7VVJ - chains A and R of the 6 polymer chains in the assembly; structure by electron microscopy, 3.20 A resolution.

== Chain A ==
Name: Guanine nucleotide-binding protein G(s) subunit alpha isoforms short
From: Homo sapiens
Reference sequence: P63092 (GNAS2_HUMAN); aligned to UniProt positions 5-384 over residues 5-384 (the alignment contains insertions or deletions, so no single offset holds)
Sequence (380 residues; each row starts with the number of its first residue):
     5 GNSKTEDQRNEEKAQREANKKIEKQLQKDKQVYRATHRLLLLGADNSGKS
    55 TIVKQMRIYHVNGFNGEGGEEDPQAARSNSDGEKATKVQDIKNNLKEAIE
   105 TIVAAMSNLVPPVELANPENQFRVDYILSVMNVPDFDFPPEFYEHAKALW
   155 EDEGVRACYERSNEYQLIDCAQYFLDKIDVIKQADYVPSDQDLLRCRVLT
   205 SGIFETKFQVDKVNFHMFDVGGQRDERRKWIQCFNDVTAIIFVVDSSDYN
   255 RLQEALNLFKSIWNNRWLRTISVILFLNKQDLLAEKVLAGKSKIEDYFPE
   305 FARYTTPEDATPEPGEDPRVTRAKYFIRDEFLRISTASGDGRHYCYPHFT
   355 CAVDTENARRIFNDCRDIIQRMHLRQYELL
Not modelled in the structure: 5-9, 63-205
Construct notes: engineered mutation D49 (Gly in P63092), N50 (Glu in P63092), Y63 (Leu in P63092), D249 (Ala in P63092), D252 (Ser in P63092), A362 (Ile372 in P63092), I365 (Val375 in P63092)

== Chain R ==
Name: Parathyroid hormone/parathyroid hormone-related peptide receptor
From: Homo sapiens
Reference sequence: Q03431 (PTH1R_HUMAN); residue numbers follow UniProt; this construct covers 27-501
Sequence (482 residues; row label = number of the first residue in the row):
    20 DYKDDDDDADDVMTKEEQIFLLHRAQAQCEKRLKEVLQRPASIMESDKGW
    70 TSASTSGKPRKDKASGKLYPESEEDKEAPTGSRYRGRPCLPEWDHILCWP
   120 LGAPGEVVAVPCPDYIYDFNHKGHAYRRCDRNGSWELVPGHNRTWANYSE
   170 CVKFLTNETREREVFDRLGMIYTVGYSVSLASLTVAVLILAYFRRLHCTR
   220 NYIHMHLFLSFMLRAVSIFVKDAVLYSGATLDEAERLTEEELRAIAQAPP
   270 PPATAAAGYAGCRVAVTFFLYFLATNYYWILVEGLYLHSLIFMAFFSEKK
   320 YLWGFTVFGWGLPAVFVAVWVSVRATLANTGCWDLSSGNKKWIIQVPILA
   370 SIVLNFILFINIVRVLATKLRETNAGRCDTRQQYRKLLKSTLVLMPLFGV
   420 HYIVFMATPYTEVSGTLWQVQMHYEMLFNSFQGFFVAIIYCFCNGEVQAE
   470 IKKSWSRWTLALDFKRKARSGSSSYSYGPMVS
Not modelled in the structure: 20-30, 53-105, 173-175, 248-275, 481-501
Construct notes: expression tag (20-26)
Disulfide bonds: C281-C351

== Interface between chain A and chain R ==
Contacting residue pairs - 52 pairs, chain A then chain R:
  K34(A) - K318(R)
  Q35(A) - K318(R)
  Q35(A) - K319(R)  hydrogen bond
  R38(A) - K318(R)
  H41(A) - F314(R)
  V217(A) - F314(R)  hydrophobic
  D313(A) - A394(R)
  R332(A) - A394(R)
  D333(A) - R396(R)  salt bridge
  L336(A) - N393(R)
  L336(A) - A394(R)  hydrophobic
  L336(A) - R396(R)
  S339(A) - N393(R)  hydrogen bond
  T340(A) - R396(R)  hydrogen bond
  T340(A) - C397(R)
  Y348(A) - N393(R)
  C349(A) - N393(R)  hydrogen bond (backbone-side chain)
  P351(A) - A394(R)  hydrophobic
  F366(A) - F314(R)  hydrophobic
  C369(A) - F314(R)
  R370(A) - A313(R)
  R370(A) - F314(R)
  D371(A) - K388(R)  salt bridge
  I373(A) - F314(R)  hydrophobic
  Q374(A) - I310(R)  hydrogen bond (side chain-backbone)
  Q374(A) - K388(R)  hydrogen bond
  R375(A) - K388(R)  hydrogen bond (side chain-backbone)
  R375(A) - E391(R)  hydrogen bond (side chain-backbone)
  R375(A) - T392(R)
  H377(A) - L309(R)  hydrogen bond (side chain-backbone)
  H377(A) - E317(R)
  L378(A) - I310(R)  hydrophobic
  L378(A) - L385(R)  hydrophobic
  Q380(A) - R219(R)
  Y381(A) - R219(R)
  Y381(A) - H223(R)
  Y381(A) - E302(R)  hydrogen bond
  Y381(A) - Y305(R)
  Y381(A) - L306(R)  hydrophobic
  Y381(A) - L309(R)  hydrophobic
  E382(A) - K405(R)
  E382(A) - N463(R)
  E382(A) - G464(R)  hydrogen bond (side chain-backbone)
  L383(A) - L306(R)  hydrophobic
  L383(A) - L385(R)  hydrophobic
  L383(A) - K405(R)  hydrogen bond (backbone-side chain)
  L383(A) - S409(R)
  L383(A) - V412(R)  hydrophobic
  L383(A) - L413(R)  hydrophobic
  L384(A) - L385(R)  hydrophobic
  L384(A) - K388(R)
  L384(A) - K405(R)  hydrogen bond (backbone-side chain)
Other interface residues (no listed pair), chain A (29 interface residues in all): R337
Other interface residues (no listed pair), chain R (31 interface residues in all): I381, L389, K408, Y459, E465

== Summary ==
29 residues of chain A face 31 of chain R across their interface; the contacts include 13 hydrogen bonds and 2
salt bridges. Polar pairs include D333(A)-R396(R), D371(A)-K388(R) and Q35(A)-K319(R).
Chain A is Guanine nucleotide-binding protein G(s) subunit alpha isoforms short and chain R is Parathyroid
hormone/parathyroid hormone-related peptide receptor, both from Homo sapiens; the structure, PTHrP-bound human
PTH1R in complex with Gs, was determined by electron microscopy, deposited together with 7VVK, 7VVL, 7VVM,
7VVN and 7VVO.
